Entry 7ZHJ (electron microscopy, 3.53 A resolution); this record covers chains X and Y of the 33 polymer chains in the assembly.

[Chain X (and Y)]
Protein: Distal tail protein
From: Escherichia phage T5
Notes: chain Y of this document is another copy of the same molecule, construct and numbering; everything in this record applies to it too
Reference sequence: Q6QGE8 (DIT_BPT5); residues 1-204 here = UniProt positions 1-204
Chain sequence (204 residues; row label = number of the first residue in the row):
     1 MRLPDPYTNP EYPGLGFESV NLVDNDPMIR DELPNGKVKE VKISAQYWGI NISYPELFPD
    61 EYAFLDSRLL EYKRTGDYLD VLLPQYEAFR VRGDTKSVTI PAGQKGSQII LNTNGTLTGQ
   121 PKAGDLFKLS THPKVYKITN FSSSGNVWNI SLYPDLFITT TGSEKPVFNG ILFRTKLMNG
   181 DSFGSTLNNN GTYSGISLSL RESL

[How chain X and chain Y interact]
Contacting residue pairs (56):
  Ser44(X) - Pro34(Y)  hydrogen bond (side chain-backbone)
  Ala45(X) - Pro34(Y)  hydrogen bond (backbone-backbone)
  Ala45(X) - Asn35(Y)
  Ala45(X) - Gly36(Y)
  Asp60(X) - Lys122(Y)  salt bridge
  Asp66(X) - Tyr86(Y)
  Asp66(X) - Lys137(Y)  salt bridge
  Ser67(X) - Ala123(Y)
  Ser67(X) - Gly124(Y)
  Ser67(X) - Thr139(Y)
  Leu70(X) - Lys137(Y)
  Leu70(X) - Thr139(Y)
  Leu70(X) - Tyr153(Y)  hydrophobic
  Glu71(X) - Thr139(Y)  hydrogen bond
  Glu71(X) - Asn140(Y)
  Lys73(X) - Asp24(Y)  salt bridge
  Lys73(X) - Asp26(Y)  salt bridge
  Lys73(X) - Tyr153(Y)
  Arg74(X) - Ser107(Y)  hydrogen bond
  Arg74(X) - Leu152(Y)
  Lys176(X) - Val38(Y)
  Lys176(X) - Glu40(Y)  salt bridge
  Leu177(X) - Arg30(Y)
  Met178(X) - Arg30(Y)
  Met178(X) - Glu32(Y)
  Gly180(X) - Asp24(Y)
  Gly180(X) - Asp26(Y)
  Asp181(X) - Asp24(Y)
  Asp181(X) - Asn25(Y)
  Asp181(X) - Asp26(Y)  hydrogen bond (backbone-backbone)
  Asp181(X) - Met28(Y)
  Asp181(X) - Arg30(Y)  salt bridge
  Ser182(X) - Val23(Y)
  Ser182(X) - Asp24(Y)
  Ser182(X) - Asn25(Y)
  Phe183(X) - Leu22(Y)
  Phe183(X) - Val23(Y)
  Phe183(X) - Asp24(Y)  hydrogen bond (backbone-backbone)
  Gly184(X) - Asn21(Y)
  Gly184(X) - Leu22(Y)
  Gly184(X) - Val23(Y)
  Ser185(X) - Val20(Y)
  Ser185(X) - Asn21(Y)  hydrogen bond (backbone-side chain)
  Ser185(X) - Leu22(Y)  hydrogen bond (backbone-backbone)
  Thr186(X) - Val20(Y)
  Thr186(X) - Asn21(Y)  hydrogen bond
  Leu187(X) - Ser19(Y)
  Leu187(X) - Val20(Y)  hydrogen bond (backbone-backbone)
  Leu187(X) - Gln85(Y)
  Asn189(X) - Glu18(Y)
  Tyr193(X) - Gln85(Y)
  Arg201(X) - Gly36(Y)  hydrogen bond (side chain-backbone)
  Arg201(X) - Val38(Y)
  Ser203(X) - Gly36(Y)
  Ser203(X) - Val38(Y)
  Leu204(X) - Gly36(Y)  hydrogen bond (backbone-backbone)
Other interface residues (no listed pair), chain X (29 interface residues in all): Ala63, Tyr78, Asn188, Glu202
Other interface residues (no listed pair), chain Y (33 interface residues in all): Lys37, Trp48, Gln108, Ile138, Ser151

[Summary]
29 residues of chain X and 33 residues of chain Y are in contact, with 12 hydrogen bonds and 6 salt bridges.
Polar contacts include Asp60(X)-Lys122(Y), Asp66(X)-Lys137(Y) and Lys73(X)-Asp24(Y).
Chain X and chain Y are both Distal tail protein (Escherichia phage T5); the structure, Tail tip of siphophage
T5 : tip proteins, was determined by electron microscopy (same publication as 7QG9, 7ZN2, 7ZN4, 7ZQB and
7ZQP).
